Entry 7YI5 (electron microscopy, 3.96 A resolution); this record covers chains I and P of the 16 polymer chains in the assembly.

== Chain I ==
Name: Histone H2A
Organism: Xenopus laevis
Reference sequence: Q6AZJ8 (Q6AZJ8_XENLA); residues 1-129 here correspond to UniProt positions 2-130 (UniProt number = residue number + 1)
Chain sequence (129 residues; numbered 1 to 129; the number before each row is that of its first residue):
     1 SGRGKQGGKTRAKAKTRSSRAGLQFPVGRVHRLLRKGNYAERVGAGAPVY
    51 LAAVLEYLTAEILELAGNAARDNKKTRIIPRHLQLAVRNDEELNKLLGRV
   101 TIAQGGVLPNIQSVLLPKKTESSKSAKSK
Not modelled in the structure: 1-11, 119-129

== Chain P ==
Molecule: Wisdom 601 DNA
Organism: synthetic construct
Sequence (167 nucleotides; row label = number of the first residue in the row; numbers below 1 keep their minus sign (DG-93 is residue -93)):
   -93 GGTCGCTGTTCAATACATGCACAGGATGTATATATCTGACACGTGCCTGG
   -43 AGACTAGGGAGTAATCCCCTTGGCGGTTAAAACGCGGGGGACAGCGCGTA
     7 CGTGCGTTTAAGCGGTGCTAGAGCTGTCTACGACCAATTGAGCGGCCTGC
    57 AGACCGGGATTCTCCAG
Not modelled in the structure: -93 to -78

== How chain I and chain P interact ==
Residue-residue contacts - 14 pairs, chain I then chain P:
  Arg29(I) - DG48(P)  phosphate contact
  Arg29(I) - DC49(P)  salt bridge to the phosphate
  Arg42(I) - DG38(P)  sugar contact
  Arg42(I) - DA39(P)  phosphate contact
  Val43(I) - DG38(P)  sugar contact
  Val43(I) - DA39(P)  hydrogen bond to the phosphate
  Gly44(I) - DG38(P)  phosphate contact
  Ala45(I) - DG38(P)  hydrogen bond to the phosphate
  Lys75(I) - DG58(P)  phosphate contact
  Lys75(I) - DA59(P)  salt bridge to the phosphate
  Thr76(I) - DA57(P)  hydrogen bond to the phosphate
  Thr76(I) - DG58(P)  hydrogen bond to the phosphate
  Arg77(I) - DA57(P)  hydrogen bond to the sugar
  Arg77(I) - DG58(P)  hydrogen bond to the phosphate

== Overview ==
8 residues of chain I face 7 of chain P across their interface; the contacts include 6 hydrogen bonds and 2
salt bridges. Polar pairs include Arg77(I)-DA57(P), Val43(I)-DA39(P) and Ala45(I)-DG38(P).
Here chain I is Histone H2A (Xenopus laevis) and chain P is Wisdom 601 DNA (synthetic construct). Entry 7YI5
(Cryo-EM structure of Rpd3S complex bound to H3K36me3 nucleosome in loose state) was determined by electron
microscopy, deposited together with 7YI0, 7YI1, 7YI2, 7YI3 and 7YI4.
